PDB entry 5F5V | X-ray diffraction, 3.10 A resolution | chains A and C of the 3 polymer chains in the assembly

== Chain A ==
Protein: Prp38
Organism: Chaetomium thermophilum (strain DSM 1495 / CBS 144.50 / IMI 039719)
Notes: fragment: ntr
UniProt: G0S1D3 (G0S1D3_CHATD); residue numbers follow UniProt; this construct covers 2-220
Sequence (223 residues; each row starts with the number of its first residue; numbers below 1 keep their minus sign (Gly-2 is residue -2)):
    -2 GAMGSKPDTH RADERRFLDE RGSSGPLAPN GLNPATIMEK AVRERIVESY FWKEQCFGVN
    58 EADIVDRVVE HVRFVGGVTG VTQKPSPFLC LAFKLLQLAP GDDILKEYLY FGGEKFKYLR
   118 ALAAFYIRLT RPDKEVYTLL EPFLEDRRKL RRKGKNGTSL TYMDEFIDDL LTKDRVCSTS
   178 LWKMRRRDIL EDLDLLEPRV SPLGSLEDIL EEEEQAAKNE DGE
Disordered / not traced: -2 to 18, 220
Construct notes: expression tag (-2 to 1)

== Chain C ==
Protein: Zinc finger domain-containing protein
Organism: Chaetomium thermophilum (strain DSM 1495 / CBS 144.50 / IMI 039719)
UniProt: G0S6R0 (G0S6R0_CHATD); residue numbers follow UniProt; this construct covers 131-164
Sequence (36 residues; numbered 129 to 164; the number before each row is that of its first residue):
   129 GAGEVKKATA EEVHARIEFL WQREQEKKKE QVVSLK
Disordered / not traced: 129-136, 158-164
Construct notes: expression tag (129-130)

== How chain A and chain C interact ==
Contacting residue pairs - 17 pairs, chain A then chain C:
  Ala59(A) - Arg144(C)  hydrogen bond (backbone-side chain)
  Asp60(A) - Arg144(C)  salt bridge
  Val62(A) - Val141(C)  hydrophobic
  Val62(A) - Ile145(C)  hydrophobic
  Val62(A) - Leu148(C)  hydrophobic
  Asp63(A) - Arg144(C)  salt bridge
  Asp63(A) - Leu148(C)
  Val66(A) - Leu148(C)  hydrophobic
  Ile101(A) - Thr137(C)
  Ile101(A) - Ala138(C)  hydrophobic
  Glu104(A) - Ala138(C)
  Glu104(A) - His142(C)  salt bridge
  Phe108(A) - His142(C)
  Phe108(A) - Glu146(C)
  Lys112(A) - Ile145(C)  hydrogen bond (side chain-backbone)
  Lys112(A) - Glu146(C)  salt bridge
  Lys112(A) - Trp149(C)
Interface residues without a listed pair, chain A (11 interface residues in all): Asn57, Glu58
Interface residues without a listed pair, chain C (10 interface residues in all): Glu140

== In short ==
Chain A and chain C form an interface of 11 and 10 residues respectively, with 2 hydrogen bonds and 4 salt
bridges. Among the polar pairs are Asp60(A)-Arg144(C), Asp63(A)-Arg144(C) and Glu104(A)-His142(C).
Chain A is Prp38 and chain C is Zinc finger domain-containing protein, both from Chaetomium thermophilum
(strain DSM 1495 / CBS 144.50 / IMI 039719); the structure, Crystal structure of the
Snu23-Prp38-MFAP1(217-296) complex of Chaetomium thermophilum, was determined by X-ray diffraction, deposited
together with 5F5U, 5F5S and 5F5T.
